9BE6 - chains A and I of the 10 polymer chains in the assembly; structure by electron microscopy, 3.00 A resolution.

# Chain A
Name: Histone H3.2
From: Homo sapiens
Reference sequence: Q71DI3 (H32_HUMAN); residues 38-134 here correspond to UniProt positions 39-135 (UniProt number = residue number + 1)
Sequence (97 residues; each row starts with the number of its first residue):
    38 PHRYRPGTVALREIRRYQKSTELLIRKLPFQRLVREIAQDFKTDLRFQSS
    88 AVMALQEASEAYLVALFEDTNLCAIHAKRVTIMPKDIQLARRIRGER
Sequence notes: conflict Ala102 (Gly103 in Q71DI3)
Swiss-Prot annotation at these positions:
  - modified residue: Tyr41 (Phosphotyrosine), Lys56 (N6,N6,N6-trimethyllysine), Ser57 (Phosphoserine), Lys64 (N6-(2-hydroxyisobutyryl)lysine), Lys79 (N6,N6,N6-trimethyllysine), Thr80 (Phosphothreonine), Ser86 (Phosphoserine), Thr107 (Phosphothreonine), Lys115 (N6-acetyllysine), Lys122 (N6-(2-hydroxyisobutyryl)lysine)
  - lipidation: Cys110 (S-palmitoyl cysteine)

# Chain I
Molecule: 145-nt DNA strand
Sequence (145 nucleotides; numbered -72 to 72; the number before each row is that of its first residue; numbers below 1 keep their minus sign (DA-72 is residue -72)):
   -72 ATCAGAATCCCGGTGCCGAGGCCGCTCAATTGGTCGTAGACAGCTCTAGC
   -22 ACCGCTTAAACGCACGTACGCGCTGTCCCCCGCGTTTTAACCGCCAAGGG
    28 GATTACTCCCTAGTCTCCAGGCACGTGTCAGATATATACATCGAT
Unresolved in the structure: -72 to -55

# How chain A and chain I interact
Residue-residue contacts - 17 pairs, chain A then chain I:
  His39(A) with DG70(I), sugar contact
  Arg40(A) with DG70(I), sugar contact
  Tyr41(A) with DG70(I), sugar contact
  Arg42(A) with DT-6(I), salt bridge to the phosphate; DG70(I), hydrogen bond to the phosphate; DA71(I), salt bridge to the phosphate
  Thr45(A) with DG70(I), hydrogen bond to the phosphate
  Arg63(A) with DA-13(I), salt bridge to the phosphate
  Arg72(A) with DC-23(I), salt bridge to the phosphate
  Arg83(A) with DC-23(I), phosphate contact
  Phe84(A) with DG-24(I), sugar contact; DC-23(I), phosphate contact
  Gln85(A) with DG-24(I), phosphate contact
  Arg116(A) with DG-3(I), phosphate contact
  Val117(A) with DG-3(I), hydrogen bond to the phosphate
  Thr118(A) with DG-3(I), hydrogen bond to the phosphate
  Met120(A) with DC-2(I), phosphate contact
Interface residues without a listed pair, chain A (17 interface residues in all): Pro43, Ser86, Lys115
Interface residues without a listed pair, chain I (13 interface residues in all): DA-14, DC-8, DA-5, DC-4, DC69

# In short
Chain A and chain I form an interface of 17 and 13 residues respectively; the contacts include 4 hydrogen
bonds and 4 salt bridges. Polar pairs include Arg42(A)-DG70(I), Thr45(A)-DG70(I) and Val117(A)-DG-3(I).
Here chain A is Histone H3.2 (Homo sapiens) and chain I is a 145-nt DNA strand. Entry 9BE6 (Cryo-EM structure
of Human Nucleosome collected by Leginon on Krios at 3.0 Angstrom resolution) was determined by electron
microscopy.
